Entry 4YB9 (X-ray diffraction, 3.20 A resolution); this record covers chain D.

Chain D:
Molecule: Solute carrier family 2, facilitated glucose transporter member 5
Source organism: Bos taurus
UniProt: P58353 (GTR5_BOVIN); residue numbers follow UniProt; this construct covers 1-473
Sequence (479 residues; each row starts with the number of its first residue):
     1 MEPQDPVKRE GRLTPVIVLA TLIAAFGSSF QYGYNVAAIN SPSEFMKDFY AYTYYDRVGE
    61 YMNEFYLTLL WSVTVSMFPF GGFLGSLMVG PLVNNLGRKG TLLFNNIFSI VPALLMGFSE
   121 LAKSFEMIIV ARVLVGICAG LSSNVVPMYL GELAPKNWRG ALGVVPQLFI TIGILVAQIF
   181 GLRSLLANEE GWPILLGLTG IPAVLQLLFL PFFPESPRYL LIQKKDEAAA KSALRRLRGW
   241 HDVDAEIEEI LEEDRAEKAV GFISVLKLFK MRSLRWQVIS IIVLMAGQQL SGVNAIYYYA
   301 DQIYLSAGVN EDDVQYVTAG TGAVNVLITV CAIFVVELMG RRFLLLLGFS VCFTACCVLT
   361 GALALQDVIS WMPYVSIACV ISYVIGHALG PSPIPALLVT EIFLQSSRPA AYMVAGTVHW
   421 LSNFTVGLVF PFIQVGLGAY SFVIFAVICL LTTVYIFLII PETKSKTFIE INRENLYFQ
Disordered / not traced: 1-18, 238-244, 463-479
Sequence notes: engineered mutation A51 (Asn in P58353); expression tag (474-479)
UniProt features mapped onto this chain:
  - binding site (D-fructose): Y32, Q167, Q288, I296 to Y298, H387, H419, W420
  - modified residue: M1 (N-acetylmethionine)

Overview:
UniProt lists 9 D-fructose-binding residues.
Chain D is Solute carrier family 2, facilitated glucose transporter member 5 (Bos taurus); the structure,
Crystal structure of the Bovine Fructose transporter GLUT5 in an open inward-facing conformation, was
determined by X-ray diffraction.
